6A20 - chain A; structure by X-ray diffraction, 2.40 A resolution.

[Chain A]
Name: Kinesin family member 13B
Organism: Rattus norvegicus
UniProtKB: A0A0G2K8Z9 (A0A0G2K8Z9_RAT); residue numbers follow UniProt; this construct covers 1-431
Sequence (437 residues; each row starts with the number of its first residue):
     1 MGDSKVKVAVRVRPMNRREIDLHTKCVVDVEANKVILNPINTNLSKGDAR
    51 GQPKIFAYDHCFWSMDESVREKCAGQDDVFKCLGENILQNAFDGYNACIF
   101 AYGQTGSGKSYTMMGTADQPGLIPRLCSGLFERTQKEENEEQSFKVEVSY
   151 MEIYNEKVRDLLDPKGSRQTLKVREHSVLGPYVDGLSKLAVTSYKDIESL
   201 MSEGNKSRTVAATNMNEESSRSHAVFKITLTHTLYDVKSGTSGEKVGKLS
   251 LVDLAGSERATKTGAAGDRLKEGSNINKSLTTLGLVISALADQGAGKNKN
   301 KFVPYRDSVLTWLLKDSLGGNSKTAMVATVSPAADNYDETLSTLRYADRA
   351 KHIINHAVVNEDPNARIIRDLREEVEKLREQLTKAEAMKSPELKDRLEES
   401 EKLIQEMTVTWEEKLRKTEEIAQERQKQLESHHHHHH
Unresolved in the structure: 1, 43-48, 214-216, 236-239, 262-273, 293-298, 385-390, 434-437
Sequence notes: engineered mutation Cys73 (Tyr in A0A0G2K8Z9); expression tag (432-437)
Metal / ion sites: Mg2+: Ser110 (together with ADP)
Ligand contacts: ADP (adenosine-5'-diphosphate): Arg11, Arg13, Pro14, Lys72, Gln104, Thr105, Gly106, Ser107, Gly108, Lys109, Ser110, Tyr111
From the paper describing this entry:
  - contacts within the chain: Lys145-Trp411, Glu147-Lys414 (salt bridge), Pro164-Ile421 (hydrophobic contact), Arg174-Glu399 (salt bridge), His176-Ser400 (hydrogen bond), Ser177-Arg396 (hydrogen bond), Asp184-Lys402 (salt bridge), Leu189-Ile421 (hydrophobic contact), Ser199-Arg425 (hydrogen bond), Trp411-Leu415, Ala190-Thr418 (hydrogen bond)
  - mutagenesis - Y73C: unchanged catalytic activity on MT
  - mutagenesis - Y73C, V375E: unchanged localization
  - mutagenesis - V178Q, V375E, E399A, K414A, L415A: increased catalytic activity on MT
  - mutagenesis - P391DEL: increased catalytic activity
  - mutagenesis - V178Q, P391DEL, E399A, K414A, L415A: increased localization

[Summary]
Ligands of chain A: ADP. The paper reports that V178Q, V375E and E399A, among others, increase catalytic
activity on MT; contacts within the chain involving Lys145, Trp411 and Glu147 among others; 7 substitutions
were tested in all.
Chain A is Kinesin family member 13B (Rattus norvegicus); the structure, Crystal Structure of auto-inhibited
Kinesin-3 KIF13B, was determined by X-ray diffraction together with 6A1Z from the same study.
